8J6P - chains B and S of the 5 polymer chains in the assembly; structure by electron microscopy, 2.55 A resolution.

== Chain B ==
Name: Guanine nucleotide-binding protein G(I)/G(S)/G(T) subunit beta-1
Source organism: Homo sapiens
UniProt: P62873 (GBB1_HUMAN); residue numbers follow UniProt; this construct covers 2-340
Sequence (339 residues; numbered 2 to 340; the number before each row is that of its first residue):
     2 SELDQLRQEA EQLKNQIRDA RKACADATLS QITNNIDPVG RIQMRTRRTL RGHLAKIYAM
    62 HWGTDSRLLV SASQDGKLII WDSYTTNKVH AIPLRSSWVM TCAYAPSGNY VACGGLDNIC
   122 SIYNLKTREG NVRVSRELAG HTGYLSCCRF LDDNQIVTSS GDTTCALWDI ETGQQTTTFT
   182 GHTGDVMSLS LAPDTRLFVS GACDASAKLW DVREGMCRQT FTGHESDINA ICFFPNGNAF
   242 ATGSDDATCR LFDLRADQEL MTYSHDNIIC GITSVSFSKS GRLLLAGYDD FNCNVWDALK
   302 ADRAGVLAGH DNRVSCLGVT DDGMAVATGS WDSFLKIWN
Swiss-Prot annotation at these positions:
  - modified residue: S2 (N-acetylserine), H266 (Phosphohistidine)
  - natural variant: L30 (L30F: In MRD42; uncertain significance), R52 (R52G: In MRD42), G64 (G64V: In MRD42), D76 (D76E: In MRD42; D76G: In MRD42), G77 (G77S: In MRD42), K78 (K78R: In MRD42), I80 (I80N: In MRD42; I80T: In MRD42), H91 (H91R: In MRD42; uncertain significance), A92 (A92T: In MRD42), P94 (P94S: In MRD42), L95 (L95P: In MRD42), R96 (R96L: In MRD42), 5 further natural variant entries in UniProt

== Chain S ==
Name: single Fab chain (scFv16)
Source organism: synthetic construct
Notes: antibody fragment or engineered binder
Sequence (250 residues; each row starts with the number of its first residue):
     1 DVQLVESGGG LVQPGGSRKL SCSASGFAFS SFGMHWVRQA PEKGLEWVAY ISSGSGTIYY
    61 ADTVKGRFTI SRDDPKNTLF LQMTSLRSED TAMYYCVRSI YYYGSSPFDF WGQGTTLTVS
   121 SGGGGSGGGG SGGGGSDIVM TQATSSVPVT PGESVSISCR SSKSLLHSNG NTYLYWFLQR
   181 PGQSPQLLIY RMSNLASGVP DRFSGSGSGT AFTLTISRLE AEDVGVYYCM QHLEYPLTFG
   241 AGTKLELKGS
Disordered / not traced: 122-134, 248-250
Disulfides: C22-C96, C159-C229

== Chain B / chain S interface ==
Residue-residue contacts (13):
  D66(B) - Y103(S)
  R68(B) - Y103(S)
  L69(B) - Y103(S)  hydrophobic
  V90(B) - Y102(S)  hydrophobic
  R129(B) - V2(S)
  R129(B) - R98(S)  hydrogen bond (backbone-side chain)
  R129(B) - F110(S)
  E130(B) - G26(S)
  E130(B) - F27(S)
  E130(B) - A28(S)  hydrogen bond (backbone-backbone)
  E130(B) - F32(S)
  G131(B) - F32(S)
  G131(B) - I100(S)
Interface residues without a listed pair, chain B (10 interface residues in all): D83, H91, N132
Interface residues without a listed pair, chain S (11 interface residues in all): S31

== Overview ==
Chain B and chain S form an interface of 10 and 11 residues respectively; the contacts include 2 hydrogen
bonds. Polar contacts include R129(B)-R98(S) and E130(B)-A28(S).
Here chain B is Guanine nucleotide-binding protein G(I)/G(S)/G(T) subunit beta-1 (Homo sapiens) and chain S is
single Fab chain (scFv16) (synthetic construct). Entry 8J6P (Cryo-EM structure of the MK-6892-bound human
HCAR2-Gi1 complex) was determined by electron microscopy, deposited together with 8J6Q and 8J6R.
